Entry 4A1V (X-ray diffraction, 2.20 A resolution); this record covers chains B and D.

# Chain B
Name: Non-structural protein 4A, serine protease NS3
Source organism: Hepatitis C virus subtype 1B
Notes: EC 3.4.21.98, 3.6.1.15, 3.6.4.13
Reference sequence: P26662 (POLG_HCVJA); the construct has insertions or renumbered stretches relative to UniProt, so the offset changes along the chain: -14 to -2 = UniProt 1678-1690; 2-180 = UniProt 1028-1206
Amino-acid sequence (203 residues; row label = number of the first residue in the row; numbers below 1 keep their minus sign (Gly-14 is residue -14)):
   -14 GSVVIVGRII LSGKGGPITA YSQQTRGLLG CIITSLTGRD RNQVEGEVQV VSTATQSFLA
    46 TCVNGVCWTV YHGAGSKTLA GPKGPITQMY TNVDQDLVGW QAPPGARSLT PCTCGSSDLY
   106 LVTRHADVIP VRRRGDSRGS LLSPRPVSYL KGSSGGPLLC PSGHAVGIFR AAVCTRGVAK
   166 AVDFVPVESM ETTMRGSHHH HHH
Not modelled in the structure: -2 to 0, 98-101, 181-188
Sequence notes: linker (-1 to 1); expression tag (181-188); variant Ile114 (Val1140 in P26662), Val132 (Ile1158 in P26662)
UniProt features mapped onto this chain:
  - region: Ser-13 to Gly-2 (NS3-binding)
  - active site (Charge relay system): His57, Asp81, Ser139
  - binding site (Zn(2+)): Cys97, Cys99, Cys145, His149
What the authors report for this chain:
  - mutagenesis - A156V: unchanged catalytic activity
  - mutagenesis - A156V (1.5-fold): unchanged binding to CP5-46-4D5E
  - mutagenesis - A156V (1.5-fold): unchanged binding to CP5-46A-4D5E (chain D)

# Chain D
Name: CP5-46A-4D5E
Amino-acid sequence (20 residues; each row starts with the number of its first residue):
     1 GELDELVYLL DGPGYDPIHS
Not modelled in the structure: 1-3

# How chain B and chain D interact
Residue-residue contacts (55):
  Val-9(B) - Gly14(D)
  Val-9(B) - Tyr15(D)
  Gly-8(B) - Tyr15(D)
  Ser7(B) - Tyr15(D)  hydrogen bond
  Gln8(B) - Tyr15(D)
  Gln9(B) - Tyr15(D)
  Leu13(B) - Ile18(D)  hydrophobic
  Ser37(B) - Pro13(D)
  Ser37(B) - Gly14(D)  hydrogen bond (side chain-backbone)
  Thr38(B) - Pro13(D)
  Ala39(B) - Pro13(D)
  Thr40(B) - Gly12(D)
  Thr40(B) - Pro13(D)
  Gln41(B) - Leu10(D)
  Gln41(B) - Asp11(D)
  Gln41(B) - Gly12(D)
  Gln41(B) - Pro13(D)
  Ser42(B) - Leu10(D)
  Ser42(B) - Asp11(D)  hydrogen bond (backbone-backbone)
  Ser42(B) - Gly12(D)  hydrogen bond (side chain-backbone)
  Ser42(B) - Gly14(D)  hydrogen bond (side chain-backbone)
  Ser42(B) - Pro17(D)
  Phe43(B) - Leu10(D)  hydrophobic
  His57(B) - Tyr8(D)
  His57(B) - Leu10(D)
  Gly58(B) - Leu10(D)
  Arg109(B) - Gly14(D)  hydrogen bond (side chain-backbone)
  Arg109(B) - Tyr15(D)  hydrogen bond (side chain-backbone)
  Arg109(B) - Pro17(D)
  Val132(B) - Leu9(D)  hydrophobic
  Leu135(B) - Leu9(D)
  Lys136(B) - Leu10(D)  hydrogen bond (side chain-backbone)
  Lys136(B) - Asp11(D)
  Gly137(B) - Leu9(D)  hydrogen bond (backbone-backbone)
  Gly137(B) - Asp11(D)
  Ser138(B) - Leu9(D)
  Ser139(B) - Leu9(D)  hydrogen bond (side chain-backbone)
  Ser139(B) - Leu10(D)
  Phe154(B) - Leu9(D)  hydrophobic
  Arg155(B) - Tyr8(D)
  Ala156(B) - Leu6(D)  hydrophobic
  Ala156(B) - Val7(D)
  Ala157(B) - Glu5(D)
  Ala157(B) - Leu6(D)
  Ala157(B) - Val7(D)  hydrogen bond (backbone-backbone)
  Ala157(B) - Leu9(D)  hydrophobic
  Val158(B) - Asp4(D)
  Val158(B) - Glu5(D)
  Cys159(B) - Asp4(D)
  Cys159(B) - Glu5(D)  hydrogen bond (backbone-backbone)
  Cys159(B) - Val7(D)  hydrophobic
  Thr160(B) - Asp4(D)
  Thr160(B) - Glu5(D)
  Arg161(B) - Glu5(D)
  Gly162(B) - Glu5(D)
Also at the interface, not in a pair above, chain B (34 interface residues in all): Arg11, Val35, Arg123

# Overview
The interface between chain B and chain D involves 34 residues on one side and 14 on the other, with 12
hydrogen bonds. Polar pairs include Ser7(B)-Tyr15(D), Ser37(B)-Gly14(D) and Ser42(B)-Gly12(D). From the paper:
A156V of chain B leaves catalytic activity unchanged; A156V of chain B leaves binding to CP5-46-4D5E
unchanged.
Chain B is Non-structural protein 4A, serine protease NS3 (Hepatitis C virus subtype 1B) and chain D is
CP5-46A-4D5E; the structure, Co-Complex structure of NS3-4A protease with the optimized inhibitory peptide
CP5-46A-4D5E, was determined by X-ray diffraction (same publication as 4A1T and 4A1X).
